6H71 - chains A and C of the 4 polymer chains in the assembly; structure by X-ray diffraction, 2.31 A resolution.

== Chain A ==
Molecule: Capsid protein VP1
Organism: Norwalk virus (strain GI/Human/United States/Norwalk/1968)
UniProt: Q83884 (CAPSD_NVN68); residue numbers follow UniProt; this construct covers 227-518
Sequence (292 residues; row label = number of the first residue in the row):
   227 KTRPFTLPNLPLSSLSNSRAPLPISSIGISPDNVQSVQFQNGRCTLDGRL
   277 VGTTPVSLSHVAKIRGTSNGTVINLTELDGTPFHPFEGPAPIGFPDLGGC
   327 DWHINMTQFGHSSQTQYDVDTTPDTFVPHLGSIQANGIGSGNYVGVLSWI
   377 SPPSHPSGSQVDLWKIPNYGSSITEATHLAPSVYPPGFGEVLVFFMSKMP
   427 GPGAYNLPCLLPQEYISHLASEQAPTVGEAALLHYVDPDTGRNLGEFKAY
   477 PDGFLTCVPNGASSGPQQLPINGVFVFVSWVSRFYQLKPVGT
Not modelled in the structure: 227-228, 487-489, 517-518
Differences from the reference sequence: conflict Ile253 (Met in Q83884)
Curated features (UniProtKB/Swiss-Prot):
  - site: Lys227, Thr228 (Cleavage)

== Chain C ==
Molecule: Nanobody (VHH) Nano-94
Organism: Vicugna pacos
Notes: antibody fragment or engineered binder
Sequence (136 residues; each row starts with the number of its first residue):
     1 QVQLQESGGGLVQAGGSLRLSCAASGRMFSINSMGWYRQAPGKERELVAT
    51 ISEAGTTTYADSVRGRFTIARDNAKNTVYLQMNSLNPEDTAVYYCNAYIQ
   101 LDSTIWFRAYWGQGTQVTVSSGRYPYDVPDYGSGRA
Not modelled in the structure: 122-136
Disulfide bonds: Cys22-Cys95

== Chain A / chain C interface ==
Pairs across the interface (43; chain A residue first):
  Ser262(A) - Thr104(C)
  Gln264(A) - Thr104(C)  hydrogen bond
  Gly325(A) - Trp106(C)
  Thr348(A) - Tyr98(C)
  Thr348(A) - Trp106(C)
  Thr348(A) - Phe107(C)
  Thr348(A) - Arg108(C)
  Thr348(A) - Ala109(C)  hydrogen bond (backbone-backbone)
  Pro349(A) - Arg108(C)  hydrogen bond (backbone-side chain)
  Asp350(A) - Arg108(C)  salt bridge
  Asp350(A) - Trp111(C)
  Phe352(A) - Arg108(C)  hydrogen bond (backbone-side chain)
  Pro379(A) - Trp106(C)  hydrophobic
  His381(A) - Tyr98(C)  hydrogen bond
  His381(A) - Trp106(C)  hydrogen bond (backbone-side chain)
  Pro382(A) - Asn32(C)
  Pro382(A) - Trp106(C)
  Pro382(A) - Phe107(C)
  Lys391(A) - Ser103(C)  hydrogen bond (side chain-backbone)
  Lys391(A) - Thr104(C)
  Ile392(A) - Thr104(C)  hydrogen bond (backbone-backbone)
  Ile392(A) - Ile105(C)
  Ile392(A) - Trp106(C)  hydrogen bond (backbone-backbone)
  Pro393(A) - Ile105(C)
  Asn394(A) - Leu101(C)
  Asn394(A) - Ile105(C)
  Asn394(A) - Trp106(C)
  Asn394(A) - Arg108(C)
  Asn394(A) - Tyr110(C)  hydrogen bond
  Gly396(A) - Arg108(C)
  Ser397(A) - Leu101(C)
  Ser397(A) - Arg108(C)
  Ser397(A) - Tyr110(C)  hydrogen bond (backbone-side chain)
  Ser398(A) - Val2(C)
  Ser398(A) - Leu101(C)
  Ser398(A) - Tyr110(C)
  Ile399(A) - Gln1(C)
  Ile399(A) - Leu101(C)
  Thr400(A) - Leu101(C)
  Thr400(A) - Asp102(C)  hydrogen bond
  Glu401(A) - Arg27(C)  salt bridge
  Leu405(A) - Ile105(C)  hydrophobic
  Ser408(A) - Thr104(C)
Also at the interface, not in a pair above, chain A (30 interface residues in all): Val263, Gly324, Thr347, Val353, Ser385, Gln386, Asp388, Trp390
Also at the interface, not in a pair above, chain C (17 interface residues in all): Gln100
From the paper, about this interface:
  - residue pairs: Gln264(A)-Thr104(C) (hydrogen bond), Thr348(A)-Ala109(C) (hydrogen bond), Pro349(A)-Arg108(C) (hydrogen bond), Asp350(A)-Arg108(C) (hydrogen bond), Phe352(A)-Arg108(C) (hydrogen bond), Pro379(A)-Trp106(C) (hydrophobic contact), His381(A)-Trp106(C) (hydrogen bond), His381(A)-Tyr98(C) (hydrophobic contact), Pro382(A)-Phe107(C) (hydrophobic contact), Lys391(A)-Ser103(C) (hydrogen bond), Ile392(A)-Trp106(C) (hydrogen bond), Ile392(A)-Thr104(C) (hydrogen bond), Ile392(A)-Ile105(C) (hydrophobic contact), Asn394(A)-Tyr110(C) (hydrogen bond), Ser397(A)-Tyr110(C) (hydrogen bond), Thr400(A)-Asp102(C) (hydrogen bond), Glu401(A)-Arg27(C) (hydrogen bond)
  - epitope / paratope residues, chain A: Gln264(A), Thr348(A), Pro349(A), Asp350(A), Phe352(A), Pro379(A), His381(A), Pro382(A), Lys391(A), Ile392(A), Asn394(A), Ser397(A), Thr400(A), Glu401(A)

== In short ==
30 residues of chain A and 17 residues of chain C are in contact; the contacts include 12 hydrogen bonds and 2
salt bridges. Polar pairs include Asp350(A)-Arg108(C), Glu401(A)-Arg27(C) and Gln264(A)-Thr104(C). The paper
describes hydrogen bonds between Gln264(A) and Thr104(C), Thr348(A) and Ala109(C) and Pro349(A) and Arg108(C)
among others; hydrophobic contacts between Pro379(A) and Trp106(C), His381(A) and Tyr98(C) and Pro382(A) and
Phe107(C) among others. From the paper: epitope/paratope residues Gln264(A), Thr348(A) and Pro349(A) among
others.
Chain A is Capsid protein VP1 (Norwalk virus (strain GI/Human/United States/Norwalk/1968)) and chain C is
Nanobody (VHH) Nano-94 (Vicugna pacos); the structure, GI.1 human norovirus protruding domain in complex with
Nano-94, was determined by X-ray diffraction, deposited together with 6H6Y, 6H6Z, 6H70 and 6H72.
